3ZN1 - chains A and B of the 3 polymer chains in the assembly; structure by X-ray diffraction, 3.10 A resolution.

[Chain A]
Protein: Lysine-specific histone demethylase 1A
Source organism: Homo sapiens
Notes: EC 1.-.-.-
Reference sequence: O60341 (KDM1A_HUMAN); aligned to UniProt positions 1-872 over residues -19 to 852 (the alignment contains insertions or deletions, so no single offset holds)
Amino-acid sequence (872 residues; each row starts with the number of its first residue; numbers below 1 keep their minus sign (Met-19 is residue -19)):
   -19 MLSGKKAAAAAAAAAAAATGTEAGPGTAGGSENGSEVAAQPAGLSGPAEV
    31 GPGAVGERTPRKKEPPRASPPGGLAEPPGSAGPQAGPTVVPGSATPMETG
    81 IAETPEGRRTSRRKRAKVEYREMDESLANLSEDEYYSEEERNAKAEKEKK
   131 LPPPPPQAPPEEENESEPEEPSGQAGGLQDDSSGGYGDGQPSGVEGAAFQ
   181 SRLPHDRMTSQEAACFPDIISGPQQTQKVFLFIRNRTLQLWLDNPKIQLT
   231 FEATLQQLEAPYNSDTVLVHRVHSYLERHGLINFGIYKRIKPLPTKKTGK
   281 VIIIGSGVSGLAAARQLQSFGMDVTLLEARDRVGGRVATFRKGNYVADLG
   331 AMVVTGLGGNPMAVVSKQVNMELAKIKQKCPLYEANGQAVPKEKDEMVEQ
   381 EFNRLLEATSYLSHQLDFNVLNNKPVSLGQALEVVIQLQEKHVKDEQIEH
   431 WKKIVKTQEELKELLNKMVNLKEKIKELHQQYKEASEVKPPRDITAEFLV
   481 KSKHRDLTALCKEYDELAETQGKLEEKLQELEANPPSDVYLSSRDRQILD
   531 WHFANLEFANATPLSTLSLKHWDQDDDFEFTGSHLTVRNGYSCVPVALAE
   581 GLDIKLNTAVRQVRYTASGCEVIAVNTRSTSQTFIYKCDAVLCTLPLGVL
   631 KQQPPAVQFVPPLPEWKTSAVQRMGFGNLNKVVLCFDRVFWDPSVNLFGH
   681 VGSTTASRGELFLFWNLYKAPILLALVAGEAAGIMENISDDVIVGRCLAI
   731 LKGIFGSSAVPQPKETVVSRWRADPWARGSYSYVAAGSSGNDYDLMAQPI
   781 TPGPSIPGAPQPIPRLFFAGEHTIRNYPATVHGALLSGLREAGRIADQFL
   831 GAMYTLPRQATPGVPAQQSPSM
Not modelled in the structure: -19 to 170, 837-852
Sequence notes: conflict Pro171 (Ala191 in O60341)
Small-molecule neighbours: FAD (flavin-adenine dinucleotide): Ile284, Gly285, Ser286, Gly287, Val288, Ser289, Gly290, Leu307, Glu308, Ala309, Arg310, Gly314, Gly315, Arg316, Val317, Leu329, Gly330, Ala331, Met332, Val333, Thr588, Ala589, Val590, Thr624, Leu625, Pro626, Val629, Val637, Leu659, Lys661, Trp751, Trp756, Ser760, Tyr761, Gly800, Glu801, Ala809, Thr810, Val811, His812, Ala814

[Chain B]
Protein: Rest corepressor 1
Source organism: Homo sapiens
Reference sequence: Q9UKL0 (RCOR1_HUMAN); numbering as in UniProt (aligned over 1-482)
Amino-acid sequence (482 residues; each row starts with the number of its first residue):
     1 MVEKGPEVSGKRRGRNNAAASASAAAASAAASAACASPAATAASGAAASS
    51 ASAAAASAAAAPNNGQNKSLAAAAPNGNSSSNSWEEGSSGSSSDEEHGGG
   101 GMRVGPQYQAVVPDFDPAKLARRSQERDNLGMLVWSPNQNLSEAKLDEYI
   151 AIAKEKHGYNMEQALGMLFWHKHNIEKSLADLPNFTPFPDEWTVEDKVLF
   201 EQAFSFHGKTFHRIQQMLPDKSIASLVKFYYSWKKTRTKTSVMDRHARKQ
   251 KREREESEDELEEANGNNPIDIEVDQNKESKKEVPPTETVPQVKKEKHST
   301 QAKNRAKRKPPKGMFLSQEDVEAVSANATAATTVLRQLDMELVSVKRQIQ
   351 NIKQTNSALKEKLDGGIEPYRLPEVIQKCNARWTTEEQLLAVQAIRKYGR
   401 DFQAISDVIGNKSVVQVKNFFVNYRRRFNIDEVLQEWEAEHGKEETNGPS
   451 NQKPVKSPDNSIKMPEEEDEAPVLDVRYASAS
Not modelled in the structure: 1-307, 441-482
Curated features (UniProtKB/Swiss-Prot):
  - cross-link: Lys297 (Glycyl lysine isopeptide (Lys-Gly) (interchain with G-Cter in SUMO2))

[Interface between chain A and chain B]
Pairs across the interface - 100 pairs, chain A then chain B:
  Glu381(A) - Met314(B)
  Arg384(A) - Lys312(B)  hydrogen bond (side chain-backbone)
  Arg384(A) - Gly313(B)
  Arg384(A) - Met314(B)
  Glu387(A) - Pro311(B)
  Ala388(A) - Met314(B)  hydrophobic
  Ala388(A) - Leu316(B)  hydrophobic
  Tyr391(A) - Arg308(B)
  Tyr391(A) - Lys309(B)
  Tyr391(A) - Pro310(B)
  Tyr391(A) - Leu316(B)
  Leu392(A) - Leu316(B)  hydrophobic
  Gln395(A) - Arg308(B)
  Leu396(A) - Gln318(B)
  Leu396(A) - Val321(B)  hydrophobic
  Phe398(A) - Val321(B)  hydrophobic
  Leu401(A) - Ser325(B)
  Val415(A) - Leu316(B)  hydrophobic
  Gln417(A) - Val324(B)
  Gln417(A) - Ala331(B)
  Leu418(A) - Phe315(B)
  Leu418(A) - Leu316(B)  hydrophobic
  Leu418(A) - Asp320(B)
  Leu418(A) - Val324(B)  hydrophobic
  Gln419(A) - Gly313(B)
  Gln419(A) - Met314(B)
  Gln419(A) - Phe315(B)  hydrogen bond (side chain-backbone)
  Gln419(A) - Leu316(B)
  Glu420(A) - Leu335(B)
  Lys421(A) - Asp320(B)  salt bridge
  Lys421(A) - Leu335(B)
  Lys421(A) - Leu338(B)
  His422(A) - Phe315(B)
  Lys424(A) - Leu335(B)
  Lys424(A) - Asp339(B)  salt bridge
  Asp425(A) - Leu338(B)
  Gln427(A) - Leu342(B)
  Ile428(A) - Leu338(B)
  Ile428(A) - Glu341(B)
  Ile428(A) - Leu342(B)  hydrophobic
  Trp431(A) - Leu342(B)
  Trp431(A) - Val345(B)  hydrophobic
  Trp431(A) - Ile349(B)  hydrophobic
  Ile434(A) - Ile349(B)  hydrophobic
  Val435(A) - Ile349(B)  hydrophobic
  Gln438(A) - Ile352(B)
  Gln438(A) - Lys353(B)
  Gln438(A) - Asn356(B)  hydrogen bond (backbone-side chain)
  Glu439(A) - Ile352(B)
  Leu441(A) - Asn356(B)
  Lys442(A) - Thr355(B)
  Lys442(A) - Asn356(B)
  Leu445(A) - Asn356(B)
  Leu445(A) - Leu359(B)  hydrophobic
  Leu445(A) - Lys360(B)
  Asn446(A) - Leu359(B)
  Met448(A) - Leu363(B)
  Val449(A) - Leu363(B)  hydrophobic
  Lys452(A) - Lys362(B)
  Lys452(A) - Leu363(B)
  Lys452(A) - Asp364(B)  hydrogen bond (side chain-backbone)
  Lys452(A) - Gly366(B)
  Lys452(A) - Ile367(B)
  Ile455(A) - Ile367(B)  hydrophobic
  Ile455(A) - Tyr370(B)  hydrophobic
  Lys456(A) - Tyr370(B)
  His459(A) - Pro369(B)
  His459(A) - Tyr370(B)
  His459(A) - Leu372(B)
  Tyr462(A) - Leu372(B)
  Ile474(A) - Glu386(B)
  Ile474(A) - Leu389(B)  hydrophobic
  Ile474(A) - Leu390(B)  hydrophobic
  Ile474(A) - Gln393(B)
  Thr475(A) - Gln393(B)
  Phe478(A) - Leu390(B)  hydrophobic
  Phe478(A) - Gln393(B)
  Phe478(A) - Ala394(B)
  Phe478(A) - Lys397(B)
  Phe478(A) - Val408(B)  hydrophobic
  Lys481(A) - Val408(B)
  Ser482(A) - Lys397(B)
  Ser482(A) - Tyr398(B)  hydrogen bond
  His484(A) - Leu372(B)
  Arg485(A) - Tyr398(B)
  Arg485(A) - Ala404(B)
  Arg485(A) - Asp407(B)
  Arg485(A) - Val408(B)
  Asp486(A) - Lys397(B)  salt bridge
  Asp486(A) - Tyr398(B)  hydrogen bond
  Leu487(A) - Tyr370(B)
  Leu487(A) - Leu372(B)  hydrophobic
  Cys491(A) - Ile367(B)  hydrophobic
  Tyr494(A) - Leu363(B)
  Tyr494(A) - Gly366(B)
  Tyr494(A) - Ile367(B)  hydrophobic
  Asp495(A) - Arg371(B)  salt bridge
  Gln501(A) - Lys360(B)
  Glu505(A) - Lys360(B)  salt bridge
  Glu512(A) - Lys353(B)  salt bridge
Also at the interface, not in a pair above, chain A (56 interface residues in all): Leu385, Lys432, Glu477, Thr488
Also at the interface, not in a pair above, chain B (52 interface residues in all): Ser317, Val334, Lys346, Pro373, Val375

[In short]
The interface between chain A and chain B involves 56 residues on one side and 52 on the other, with 6
hydrogen bonds and 6 salt bridges. Polar pairs include Lys421(A)-Asp320(B), Lys424(A)-Asp339(B) and
Asp486(A)-Lys397(B). Chain A binds flavin-adenine dinucleotide.
Here chain A is Lysine-specific histone demethylase 1A and chain B is Rest corepressor 1, both from Homo
sapiens. Entry 3ZN1 (LSD1-CoREST in complex with PRLYLV peptide) was determined by X-ray diffraction (same
publication as 3ZMS, 3ZMT, 3ZMU, 3ZMV, 3ZMZ and 3ZN0).
